PDB entry 8CXI | electron microscopy, 3.40 A resolution | chains E and C of the 10 polymer chains in the assembly

[Chain E]
Protein: Membrane M protein
From: Zika virus
Reference sequence: A0A1S6LXE0 (A0A1S6LXE0_ZIKV); residues -214 to 3208 here correspond to UniProt positions 1-3423 (UniProt number = residue number + 215)
Amino-acid sequence (3423 residues; row label = number of the first residue in the row; numbers below 1 keep their minus sign (Met-214 is residue -214)):
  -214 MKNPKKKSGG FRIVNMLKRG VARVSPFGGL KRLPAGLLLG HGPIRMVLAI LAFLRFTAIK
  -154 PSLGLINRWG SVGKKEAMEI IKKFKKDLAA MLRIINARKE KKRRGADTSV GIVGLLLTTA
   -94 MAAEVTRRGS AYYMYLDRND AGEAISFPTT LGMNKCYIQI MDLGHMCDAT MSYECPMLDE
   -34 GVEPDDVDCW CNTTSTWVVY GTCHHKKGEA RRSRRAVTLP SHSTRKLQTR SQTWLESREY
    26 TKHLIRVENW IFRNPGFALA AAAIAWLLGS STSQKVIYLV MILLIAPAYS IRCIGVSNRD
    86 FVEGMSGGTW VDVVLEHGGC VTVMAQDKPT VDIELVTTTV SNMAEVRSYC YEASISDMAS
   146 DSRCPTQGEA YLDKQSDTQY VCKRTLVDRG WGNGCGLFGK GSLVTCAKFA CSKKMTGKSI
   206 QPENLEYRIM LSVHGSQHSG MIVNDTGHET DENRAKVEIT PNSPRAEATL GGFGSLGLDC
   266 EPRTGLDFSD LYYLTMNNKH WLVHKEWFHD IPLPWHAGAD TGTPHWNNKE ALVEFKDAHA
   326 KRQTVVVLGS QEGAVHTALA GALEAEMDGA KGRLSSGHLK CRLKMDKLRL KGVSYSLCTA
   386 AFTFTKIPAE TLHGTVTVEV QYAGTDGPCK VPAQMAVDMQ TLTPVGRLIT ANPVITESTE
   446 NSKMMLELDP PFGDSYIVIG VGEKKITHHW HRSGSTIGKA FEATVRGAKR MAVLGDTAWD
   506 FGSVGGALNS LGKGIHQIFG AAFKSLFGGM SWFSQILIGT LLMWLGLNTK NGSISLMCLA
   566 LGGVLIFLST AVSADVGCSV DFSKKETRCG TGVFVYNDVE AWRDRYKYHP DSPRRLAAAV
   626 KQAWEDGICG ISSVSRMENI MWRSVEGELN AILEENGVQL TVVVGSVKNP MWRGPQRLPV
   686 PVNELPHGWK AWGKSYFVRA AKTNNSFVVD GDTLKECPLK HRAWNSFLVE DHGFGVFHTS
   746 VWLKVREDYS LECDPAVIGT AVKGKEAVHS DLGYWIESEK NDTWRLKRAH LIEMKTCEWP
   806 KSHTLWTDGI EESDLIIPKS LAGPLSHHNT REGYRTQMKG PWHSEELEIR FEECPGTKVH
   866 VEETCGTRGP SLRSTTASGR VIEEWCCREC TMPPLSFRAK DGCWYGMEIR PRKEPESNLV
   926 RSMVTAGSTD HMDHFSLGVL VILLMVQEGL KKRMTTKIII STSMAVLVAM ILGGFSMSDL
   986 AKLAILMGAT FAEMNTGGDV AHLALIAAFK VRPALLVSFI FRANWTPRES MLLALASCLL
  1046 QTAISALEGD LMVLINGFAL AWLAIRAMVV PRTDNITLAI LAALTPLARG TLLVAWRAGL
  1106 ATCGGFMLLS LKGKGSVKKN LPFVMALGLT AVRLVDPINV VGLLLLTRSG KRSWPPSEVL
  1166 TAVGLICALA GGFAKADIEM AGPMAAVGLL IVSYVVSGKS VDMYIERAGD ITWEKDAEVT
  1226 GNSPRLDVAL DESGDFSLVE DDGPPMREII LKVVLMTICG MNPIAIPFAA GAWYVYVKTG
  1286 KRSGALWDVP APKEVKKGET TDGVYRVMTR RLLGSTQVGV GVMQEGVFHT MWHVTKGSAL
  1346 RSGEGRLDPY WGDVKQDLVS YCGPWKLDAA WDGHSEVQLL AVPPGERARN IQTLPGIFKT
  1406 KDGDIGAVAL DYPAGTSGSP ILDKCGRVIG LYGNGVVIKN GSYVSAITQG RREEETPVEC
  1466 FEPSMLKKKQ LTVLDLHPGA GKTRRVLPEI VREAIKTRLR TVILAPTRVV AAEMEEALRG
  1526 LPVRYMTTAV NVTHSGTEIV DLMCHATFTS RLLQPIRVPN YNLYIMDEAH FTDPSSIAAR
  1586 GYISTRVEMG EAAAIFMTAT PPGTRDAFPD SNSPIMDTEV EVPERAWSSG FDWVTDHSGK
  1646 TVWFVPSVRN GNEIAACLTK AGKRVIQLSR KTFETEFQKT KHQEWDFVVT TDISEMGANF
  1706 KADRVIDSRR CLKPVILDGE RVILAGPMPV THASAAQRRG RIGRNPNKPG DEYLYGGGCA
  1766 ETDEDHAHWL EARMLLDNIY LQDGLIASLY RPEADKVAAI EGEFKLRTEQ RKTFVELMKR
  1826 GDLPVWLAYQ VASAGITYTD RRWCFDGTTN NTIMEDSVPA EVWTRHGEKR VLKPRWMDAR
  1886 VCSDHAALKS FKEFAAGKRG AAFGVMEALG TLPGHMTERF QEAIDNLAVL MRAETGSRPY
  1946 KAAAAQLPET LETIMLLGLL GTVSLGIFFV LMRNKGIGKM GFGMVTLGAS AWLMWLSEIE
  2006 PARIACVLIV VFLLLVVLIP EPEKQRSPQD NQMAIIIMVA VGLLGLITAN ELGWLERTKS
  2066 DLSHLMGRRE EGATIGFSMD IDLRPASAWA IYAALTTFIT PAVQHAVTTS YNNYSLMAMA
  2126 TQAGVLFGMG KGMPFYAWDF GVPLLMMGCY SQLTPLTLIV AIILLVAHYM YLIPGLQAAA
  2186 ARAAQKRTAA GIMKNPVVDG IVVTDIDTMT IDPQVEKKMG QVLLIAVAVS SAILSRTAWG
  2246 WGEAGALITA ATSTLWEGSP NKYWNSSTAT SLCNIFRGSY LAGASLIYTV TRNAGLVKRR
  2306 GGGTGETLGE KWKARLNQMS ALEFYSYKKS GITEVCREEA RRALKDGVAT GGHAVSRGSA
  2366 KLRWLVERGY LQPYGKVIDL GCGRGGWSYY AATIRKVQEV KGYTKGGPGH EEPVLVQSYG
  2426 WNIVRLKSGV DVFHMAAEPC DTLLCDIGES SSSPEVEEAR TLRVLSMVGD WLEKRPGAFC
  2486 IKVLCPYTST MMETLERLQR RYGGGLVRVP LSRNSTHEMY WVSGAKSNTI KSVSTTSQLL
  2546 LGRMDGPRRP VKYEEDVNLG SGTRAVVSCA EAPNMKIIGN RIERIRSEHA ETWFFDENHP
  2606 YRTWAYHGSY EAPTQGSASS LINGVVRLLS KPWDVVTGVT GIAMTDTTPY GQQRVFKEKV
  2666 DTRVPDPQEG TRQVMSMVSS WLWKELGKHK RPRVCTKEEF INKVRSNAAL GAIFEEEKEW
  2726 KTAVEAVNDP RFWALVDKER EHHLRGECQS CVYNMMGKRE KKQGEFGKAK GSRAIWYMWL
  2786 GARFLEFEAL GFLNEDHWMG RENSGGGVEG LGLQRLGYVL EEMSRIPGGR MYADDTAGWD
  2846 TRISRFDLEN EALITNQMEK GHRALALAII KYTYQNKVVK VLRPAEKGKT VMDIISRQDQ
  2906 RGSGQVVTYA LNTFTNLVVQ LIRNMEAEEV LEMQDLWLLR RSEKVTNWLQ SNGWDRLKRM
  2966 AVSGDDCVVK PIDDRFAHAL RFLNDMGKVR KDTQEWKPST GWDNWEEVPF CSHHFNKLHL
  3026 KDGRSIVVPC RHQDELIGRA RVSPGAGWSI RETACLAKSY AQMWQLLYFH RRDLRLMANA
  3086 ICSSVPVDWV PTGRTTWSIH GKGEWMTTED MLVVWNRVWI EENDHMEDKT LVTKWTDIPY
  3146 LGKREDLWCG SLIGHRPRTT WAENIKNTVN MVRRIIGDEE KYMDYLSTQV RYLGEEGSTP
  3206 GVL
Disordered / not traced: -214 to 0, 76-3208

[Chain C]
Protein: Ankyrin repeat family A protein 2, Envelope E protein
From: Zika virus
Reference sequence: chimeric construct of Q9H9E1, A0A142DS37: residues -134 to 0 from Q9H9E1 (ANRA2_HUMAN) positions 1-135 (UniProt number = residue number + 135); residues 1-504 from A0A142DS37 positions 291-794 (UniProt number = residue number + 290)
Amino-acid sequence (639 residues; each row starts with the number of its first residue; numbers below 1 keep their minus sign (Met-134 is residue -134)):
  -134 MDTSTNLDIG AQLIVEECPS TYSLTGMPDI KIEHPLDPNS EEGSAQGVAM GMKFILPNRF
   -74 DMNVCSRFVK SLNEEDSKNI QDQVNSDLEV ASVLFKAECN IHTSPSPGIQ VRHVYTPSTT
   -14 KHFSPIKQST TLTNKIRCIG VSNRDFVEGM SGGTWVDVVL EHGGCVTVMA QDKPTVDIEL
    46 VTTTVSNMAE VRSYCYEASI SDMASDSRCP TQGEAYLDKQ SDTQYVCKRT LVDRGWGNGC
   106 GLFGKGSLVT CAKFACSKKM TGKSIQPENL EYRIMLSVHG SQHSGMIVND TGHETDENRA
   166 KVEITPNSPR AEATLGGFGS LGLDCEPRTG LDFSDLYYLT MNNKHWLVHK EWFHDIPLPW
   226 HAGADTGTPH WNNKEALVEF KDAHAKRQTV VVLGSQEGAV HTALAGALEA EMDGAKGRLS
   286 SGHLKCRLKM DKLRLKGVSY SLCTAAFTFT KIPAETLHGT VTVEVQYAGT DGPCKVPAQM
   346 AVDMQTLTPV GRLITANPVI TESTENSKMM LELDPPFGDS YIVIGVGEKK ITHHWHRSGS
   406 TIGKAFEATV RGAKRMAVLG DTAWDFGSVG GALNSLGKGI HQIFGAAFKS LFGGMSWFSQ
   466 ILIGTLLMWL GLNTKNGSIS LMCLALGGVL IFLSTAVSA
Disordered / not traced: -134 to 0, 502-504
Cystine bridges: Cys3-Cys30, Cys60-Cys121, Cys92-Cys116, Cys190-Cys291, Cys308-Cys339

[Chain E / chain C interface]
Contacting residue pairs (28; chain E residue first):
  Ala1(E) with Thr267(C)
  Gln17(E) with Lys246(C); Asp247(C)
  Trp19(E) with Glu244(C); Val256(C), hydrophobic
  Leu20(E) with Glu244(C)
  Arg23(E) with Ala241(C); Val243(C), hydrogen bond (side chain-backbone); Glu244(C), salt bridge
  Asn34(E) with Asp220(C)
  Trp35(E) with Gly459(C)
  Arg38(E) with Glu216(C), hydrogen bond (side chain-backbone); Asp220(C), salt bridge
  Asn39(E) with Gly459(C)
  Gly41(E) with Ser455(C); Leu456(C)
  Phe42(E) with Leu456(C), hydrogen bond (backbone-backbone); Met460(C), hydrophobic; Ile468(C), hydrophobic
  Ile49(E) with Leu471(C), hydrophobic; Leu472(C), hydrophobic
  Leu52(E) with Leu475(C), hydrophobic
  Leu53(E) with Leu475(C), hydrophobic
  Tyr74(E) with Gly459(C); Met460(C), hydrophobic; Phe463(C); Ser464(C)
  Ser75(E) with Phe463(C)
Other interface residues (no listed pair), chain E (23 interface residues in all): Val2, Ser16, Thr18, Ser22, Ala45, Ile67, Ile70
Other interface residues (no listed pair), chain C (23 interface residues in all): Phe457, Gly458, Leu467, Met487

[Overview]
The chain E/chain C interface involves 23 residues from each chain; the contacts include 3 hydrogen bonds and
2 salt bridges. Polar pairs include Arg23(E)-Glu244(C), Arg38(E)-Asp220(C) and Arg23(E)-Val243(C).
Chain E is Membrane M protein and chain C is Ankyrin repeat family A protein 2, Envelope E protein, both from
Zika virus; the structure, Structures of Zika Virus in Complex with Antibodies Targeting E Dimer Epitopes and
Basis for Neutralization ..., was determined by electron microscopy.
